7S6S - chains A and H of the 8 polymer chains in the assembly; structure by X-ray diffraction, 1.98 A resolution.

# Chain A
Name: Methane monooxygenase component A alpha chain
From: Methylosinus trichosporium OB3b
UniProt: A0A2D2D5X0 (A0A2D2D5X0_METTR); residue numbers follow UniProt; this construct covers 12-526
Chain sequence (515 residues; row label = number of the first residue in the row):
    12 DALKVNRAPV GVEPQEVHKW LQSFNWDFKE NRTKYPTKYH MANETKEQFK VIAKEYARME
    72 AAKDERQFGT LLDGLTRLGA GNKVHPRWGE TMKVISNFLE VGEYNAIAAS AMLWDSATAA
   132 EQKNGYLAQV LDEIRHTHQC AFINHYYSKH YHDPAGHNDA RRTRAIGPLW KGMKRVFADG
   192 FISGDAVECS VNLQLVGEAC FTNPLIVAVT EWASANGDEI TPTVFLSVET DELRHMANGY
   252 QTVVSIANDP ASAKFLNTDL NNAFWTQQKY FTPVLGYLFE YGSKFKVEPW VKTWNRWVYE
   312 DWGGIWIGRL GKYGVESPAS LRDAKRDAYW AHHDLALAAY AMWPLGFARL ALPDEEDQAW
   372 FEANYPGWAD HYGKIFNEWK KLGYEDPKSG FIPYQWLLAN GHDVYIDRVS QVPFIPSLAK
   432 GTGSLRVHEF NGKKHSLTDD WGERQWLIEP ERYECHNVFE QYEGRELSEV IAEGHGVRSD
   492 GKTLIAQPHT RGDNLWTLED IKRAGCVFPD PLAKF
Bound ions: Fe ion site 1: Glu114, Glu144, His147 (together with benzoic acid); Fe ion site 2: Glu144, Glu209, Glu243, His246 (together with benzoic acid)
Ligand contacts: benzoic acid (BEZ): Leu110, Gly113, Glu114, Ala117, Glu144, His147, Phe188, Phe192, Leu204, Gly208, Glu209, Thr213, Leu216, Glu243, His246
From the paper describing this entry:
  - conformationally variable residues (loop rearrangement, side-chain flip): Ala53 to Val62, Glu243 to Thr253
  - contacts within the chain: Asp143-Arg245 (salt bridge)
  - Fe ion coordination: His246

# Chain H
Name: Methane monooxygenase regulatory protein B
From: Methylosinus trichosporium OB3b
UniProt: A0A2D2D0T8 (A0A2D2D0T8_METTR); residue numbers follow UniProt; this construct covers 3-138
Chain sequence (136 residues; row label = number of the first residue in the row):
     3 SAHNAYNAGI MQKTGKAFAD EFFAEENQVV HESNAVVLVL MKSDEIDAII EDIVLKGGKA
    63 KNPSIVVEDK AGFWWIKADG AIEIDAAEAG ELLGKPFSVY DLLIGVSATV GRAYTLGTKF
   123 TITSELMGLD RALTDI
Differences from the reference sequence: conflict Gly107 (Asn in A0A2D2D0T8), Ala110 (Ser in A0A2D2D0T8)

# How chain A and chain H interact
Pairs across the interface (11):
  Leu83(A) with Ser45(H); Asp46(H), hydrogen bond (backbone-backbone)
  Asp84(A) with Met43(H)
  Thr87(A) with Ser45(H); Asp46(H); Asp49(H)
  Arg88(A) with Met43(H); Lys44(H), hydrogen bond (side chain-backbone); Gly74(H)
  Lys160(A) with Asp46(H), salt bridge
  His161(A) with Asp46(H), salt bridge
Interface residues without a listed pair, chain A (7 interface residues in all): Tyr157
Interface residues without a listed pair, chain H (9 interface residues in all): Glu47, Ala73, Lys97

# Summary
7 residues of chain A and 9 residues of chain H are in contact; the contacts include 2 hydrogen bonds and 2
salt bridges. Among the polar pairs are Lys160(A)-Asp46(H), His161(A)-Asp46(H) and Arg88(A)-Lys44(H). Ligands
of chain A: benzoic acid. From the paper: Fe ion coordination by His246(A); conformational variability at
Ala53(A) and Glu243(A).
Chain A is Methane monooxygenase component A alpha chain and chain H is Methane monooxygenase regulatory
protein B, both from Methylosinus trichosporium OB3b; the structure, Complex structure of Methane
monooxygenase hydroxylase and regulatory subunit DBL1, was determined by X-ray diffraction (same publication
as 7S6Q, 7S6R, 7S6T and 7S7H).
